5T5U - chain A; structure by X-ray diffraction, 1.80 A resolution.

Chain A:
Molecule: Glycylpeptide N-tetradecanoyltransferase
Organism: Neosartorya fumigata (strain ATCC MYA-4609 / Af293 / CBS 101355 / FGSC A1100)
Notes: EC 2.3.1.97
Reference sequence: Q9UVX3 (NMT_ASPFU); residues 86-492 here = UniProt positions 86-492
Sequence (411 residues; numbered 82 to 492; the number before each row is that of its first residue):
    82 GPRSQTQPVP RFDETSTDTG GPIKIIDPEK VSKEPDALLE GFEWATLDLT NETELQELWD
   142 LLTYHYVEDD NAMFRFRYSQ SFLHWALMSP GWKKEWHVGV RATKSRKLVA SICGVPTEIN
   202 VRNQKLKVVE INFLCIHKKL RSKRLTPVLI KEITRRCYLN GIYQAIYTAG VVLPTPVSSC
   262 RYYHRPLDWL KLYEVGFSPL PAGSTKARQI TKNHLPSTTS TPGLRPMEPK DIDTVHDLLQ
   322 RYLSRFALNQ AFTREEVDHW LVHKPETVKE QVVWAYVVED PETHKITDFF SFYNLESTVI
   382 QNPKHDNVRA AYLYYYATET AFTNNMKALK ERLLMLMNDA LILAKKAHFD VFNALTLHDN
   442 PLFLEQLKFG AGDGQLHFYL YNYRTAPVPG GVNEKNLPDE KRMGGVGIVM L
Not modelled in the structure: 82-100
Sequence notes: expression tag (82-85)
UniProt features mapped onto this chain:
  - active site: L492 (Proton acceptor)
  - binding site (tetradecanoyl-CoA): L215 to I217, S223 to T227
Small-molecule neighbours:
  - 75T (2-methyl-3-({[3'-(piperidin-4-yl)[1,1'-biphenyl]-4-yl]oxy}methyl)pyridine): V148, E149, D150, F155, R156, F157, Y159, Y263, H265, F278, Y374, S378, Y393, N434, A435, L436, L457, M491, L492
  - tetradecanoyl-coa (MYA): H146, Y147, V148, I193, V210, I212, N213, F214, L215, C216, I217, L221, R222, S223, K224, R225, L226, T227, P228, I231, I234, T235, C238, Y239, I243, Y244, Q245, A246, Y248, T249, A250, V252, L254, Y462
What the authors report for this chain:
  - binding site for 75T: F157, Y263, S378, Y393, L436, L492

In short:
Chain A binds tetradecanoyl-coa and compound 75T. From UniProt: active-site residue L492 and 8
tetradecanoyl-CoA-binding residues. From the paper: a binding site for 75T at F157, Y263 and S378 among
others.
Chain A is Glycylpeptide N-tetradecanoyltransferase (Neosartorya fumigata (strain ATCC MYA-4609 / Af293 / CBS
101355 / FGSC A1100)); the structure, Crystal structure of Aspergillus fumigatus N-myristoyl transferase in
complex with myristoyl CoA and a methylpyridyl-dipihenyl-pyridine ligand, was determined by X-ray diffraction,
deposited together with 5T6C, 5T6E and 5T6H.
